Entry 7TK9 (electron microscopy, 6.00 A resolution (low resolution: residue-level contacts below are approximate; hydrogen-bond / salt-bridge calls are withheld)); this record covers chains B and E of the 27 polymer chains in the assembly.

Chain B:
Name: ATP synthase subunit alpha
Organism: Saccharomyces cerevisiae
UniProtKB: P07251 (ATPA_YEAST); residues 1-510 here correspond to UniProt positions 36-545 (UniProt number = residue number + 35)
Chain sequence (510 residues; row label = number of the first residue in the row):
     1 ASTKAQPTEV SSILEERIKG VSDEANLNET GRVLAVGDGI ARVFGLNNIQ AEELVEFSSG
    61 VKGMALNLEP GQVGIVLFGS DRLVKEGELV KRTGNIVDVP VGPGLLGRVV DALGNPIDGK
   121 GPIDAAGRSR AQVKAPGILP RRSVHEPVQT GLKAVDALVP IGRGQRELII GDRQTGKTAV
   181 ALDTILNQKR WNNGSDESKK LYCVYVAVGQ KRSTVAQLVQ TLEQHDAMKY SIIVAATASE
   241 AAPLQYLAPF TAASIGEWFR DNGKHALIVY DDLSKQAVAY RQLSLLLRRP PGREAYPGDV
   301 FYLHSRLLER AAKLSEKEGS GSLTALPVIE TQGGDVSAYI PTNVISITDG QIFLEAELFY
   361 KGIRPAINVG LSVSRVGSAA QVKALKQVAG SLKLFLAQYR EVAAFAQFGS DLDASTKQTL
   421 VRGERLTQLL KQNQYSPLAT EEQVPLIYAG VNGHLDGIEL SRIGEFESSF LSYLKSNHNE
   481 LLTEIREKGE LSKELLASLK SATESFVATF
Unresolved in the structure: 1-2, 408-409, 510
UniProt features mapped onto this chain:
  - binding site (ATP): Gly171 to Thr178
  - site: Ser372 (Required for activity)
  - modified residue (Phosphoserine): Ser22, Ser143

Chain E:
Name: ATP synthase subunit beta
Organism: Saccharomyces cerevisiae
Notes: EC 7.1.2.2
UniProtKB: P00830 (ATPB_YEAST); residues 1-478 here correspond to UniProt positions 34-511 (UniProt number = residue number + 33)
Chain sequence (478 residues; each row starts with the number of its first residue):
     1 ASAAQSTPIT GKVTAVIGAI VDVHFEQSEL PAILNALEIK TPQGKLVLEV AQHLGENTVR
    61 TIAMDGTEGL VRGEKVLDTG GPISVPVGRE TLGRIINVIG EPIDERGPIK SKLRKPIHAD
   121 PPSFAEQSTS AEILETGIKV VDLLAPYARG GKIGLFGGAG VGKTVFIQEL INNIAKAHGG
   181 FSVFTGVGER TREGNDLYRE MKETGVINLE GESKVALVFG QMNEPPGARA RVALTGLTIA
   241 EYFRDEEGQD VLLFIDNIFR FTQAGSEVSA LLGRIPSAVG YQPTLATDMG LLQERITTTK
   301 KGSVTSVQAV YVPADDLTDP APATTFAHLD ATTVLSRGIS ELGIYPAVDP LDSKSRLLDA
   361 AVVGQEHYDV ASKVQETLQT YKSLQDIIAI LGMDELSEQD KLTVERARKI QRFLSQPFAV
   421 AEVFTGIPGK LVRLKDTVAS FKAVLEGKYD NIPEHAFYMV GGIEDVVAKA EKLAAEAN
Unresolved in the structure: 1-7, 476-478
UniProt features mapped onto this chain:
  - binding site (ATP): Gly157 to Thr164
  - modified residue: Thr79 (Phosphothreonine), Thr204 (Phosphothreonine), Ser340 (Phosphoserine)

Chain B / chain E interface:
Residue-residue contacts (7; chain B residue first):
  Val36(B) - His53(E)
  Arg82(B) - Ile33(E)
  Ile117(B) - Ala125(E)
  Ala216(B) - Thr129(E)
  Gln217(B) - Thr129(E)
  Ala238(B) - Gly290(E)
  Ser239(B) - Gly290(E)
Other interface residues (no listed pair), chain B (11 interface residues in all): Ala35, Val84, Ser213, Gln282
Other interface residues (no listed pair), chain E (11 interface residues in all): Gln52, Gly55, Phe124, Ser128, Pro283, Leu291

In short:
The chain B/chain E interface involves 11 residues from each chain. From UniProt: 8 ATP-binding residues on
chain B; 8 ATP-binding residues on chain E.
Chain B is ATP synthase subunit alpha and chain E is ATP synthase subunit beta, both from Saccharomyces
cerevisiae; the structure, Yeast ATP synthase State 1catalytic(d) with 10 mM ATP backbone model, was
determined by electron microscopy (same publication as 7TJS, 7TJT, 7TJU, 7TJV, 7TJW, 7TJX and 30 further
entries).
